8USD - chains A and B of the 5 polymer chains in the assembly; structure by electron microscopy, 2.70 A resolution.

# Chain A
Name: 26S proteasome regulatory subunit 7
From: Homo sapiens
UniProtKB: P35998 (PRS7_HUMAN); residues 1-433 here = UniProt positions 1-433
Chain sequence (433 residues; row label = number of the first residue in the row):
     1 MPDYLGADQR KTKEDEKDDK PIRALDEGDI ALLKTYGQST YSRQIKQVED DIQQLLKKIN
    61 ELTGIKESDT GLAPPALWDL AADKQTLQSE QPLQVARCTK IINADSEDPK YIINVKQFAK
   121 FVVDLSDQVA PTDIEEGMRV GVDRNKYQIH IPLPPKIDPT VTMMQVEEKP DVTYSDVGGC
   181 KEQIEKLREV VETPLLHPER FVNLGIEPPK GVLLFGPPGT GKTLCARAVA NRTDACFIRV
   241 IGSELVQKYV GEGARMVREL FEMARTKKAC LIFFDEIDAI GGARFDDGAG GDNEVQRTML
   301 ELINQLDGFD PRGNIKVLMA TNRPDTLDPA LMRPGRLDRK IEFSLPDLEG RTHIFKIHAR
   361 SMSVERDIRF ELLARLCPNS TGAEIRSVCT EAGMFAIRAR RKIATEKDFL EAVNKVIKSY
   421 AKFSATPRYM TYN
Disordered / not traced: 1-38, 67-433

# Chain B
Name: 26S proteasome regulatory subunit 4
From: Homo sapiens
UniProtKB: P62191 (PRS4_HUMAN); residue numbers follow UniProt; this construct covers 1-440
Chain sequence (440 residues; numbered 1 to 440; the number before each row is that of its first residue):
     1 MGQSQSGGHG PGGGKKDDKD KKKKYEPPVP TRVGKKKKKT KGPDAASKLP LVTPHTQCRL
    61 KLLKLERIKD YLLMEEEFIR NQEQMKPLEE KQEEERSKVD DLRGTPMSVG TLEEIIDDNH
   121 AIVSTSVGSE HYVSILSFVD KDLLEPGCSV LLNHKVHAVI GVLMDDTDPL VTVMKVEKAP
   181 QETYADIGGL DNQIQEIKES VELPLTHPEY YEEMGIKPPK GVILYGPPGT GKTLLAKAVA
   241 NQTSATFLRV VGSELIQKYL GDGPKLVREL FRVAEEHAPS IVFIDEIDAI GTKRYDSNSG
   301 GEREIQRTML ELLNQLDGFD SRGDVKVIMA TNRIETLDPA LIRPGRIDRK IEFPLPDEKT
   361 KKRIFQIHTS RMTLADDVTL DDLIMAKDDL SGADIKAICT EAGLMALRER RMKVTNEDFK
   421 KSKENVLYKK QEGTPEGLYL
Disordered / not traced: 1-42, 85-440

# Chain A / chain B interface
Pairs across the interface (27; chain A residue first):
  Tyr41(A) with Cys58(B); Arg59(B); Leu62(B), hydrophobic
  Ile45(A) with Gln57(B); Cys58(B); Lys61(B); Leu65(B), hydrophobic
  Val48(A) with Leu65(B), hydrophobic; Glu66(B)
  Asp51(A) with Lys69(B), salt bridge
  Ile52(A) with Leu49(B), hydrophobic; Leu65(B); Ile68(B), hydrophobic; Lys69(B); Leu72(B), hydrophobic
  Leu55(A) with Lys69(B); Leu73(B), hydrophobic; Glu76(B)
  Leu56(A) with Ser47(B); Leu72(B), hydrophobic
  Lys58(A) with Glu76(B)
  Ile59(A) with Glu75(B); Glu76(B); Ile79(B), hydrophobic
  Leu62(A) with Ile79(B), hydrophobic; Glu83(B)
  Thr63(A) with Ile79(B)
Other interface residues (no listed pair), chain A (13 interface residues in all): Gln44, Asn60

# In short
13 residues of chain A and 17 residues of chain B are in contact; the contacts include 1 salt bridge. Its one
salt-bridged contact is Asp51(A)-Lys69(B).
Here chain A is 26S proteasome regulatory subunit 7 and chain B is 26S proteasome regulatory subunit 4, both
from Homo sapiens. Entry 8USD (Rpn1/Nub1UBL-focused alignment of the non-substrate-engaged human 26S
proteasome) was determined by electron microscopy.
